Entry 8UA0 (electron microscopy, 3.50 A resolution); this record covers chains E and F of the 7 polymer chains in the assembly.

== Chain E (and F) ==
Name: Cell division control protein 48
From: Saccharomyces cerevisiae
Notes: EC 3.6.4.6; chain F of this document is another copy of the same molecule, construct and numbering; everything in this record applies to it too
UniProt: P25694 (CDC48_YEAST); residue numbers follow UniProt; this construct covers 1-835
Amino-acid sequence (835 residues; numbered 1 to 835; the number before each row is that of its first residue):
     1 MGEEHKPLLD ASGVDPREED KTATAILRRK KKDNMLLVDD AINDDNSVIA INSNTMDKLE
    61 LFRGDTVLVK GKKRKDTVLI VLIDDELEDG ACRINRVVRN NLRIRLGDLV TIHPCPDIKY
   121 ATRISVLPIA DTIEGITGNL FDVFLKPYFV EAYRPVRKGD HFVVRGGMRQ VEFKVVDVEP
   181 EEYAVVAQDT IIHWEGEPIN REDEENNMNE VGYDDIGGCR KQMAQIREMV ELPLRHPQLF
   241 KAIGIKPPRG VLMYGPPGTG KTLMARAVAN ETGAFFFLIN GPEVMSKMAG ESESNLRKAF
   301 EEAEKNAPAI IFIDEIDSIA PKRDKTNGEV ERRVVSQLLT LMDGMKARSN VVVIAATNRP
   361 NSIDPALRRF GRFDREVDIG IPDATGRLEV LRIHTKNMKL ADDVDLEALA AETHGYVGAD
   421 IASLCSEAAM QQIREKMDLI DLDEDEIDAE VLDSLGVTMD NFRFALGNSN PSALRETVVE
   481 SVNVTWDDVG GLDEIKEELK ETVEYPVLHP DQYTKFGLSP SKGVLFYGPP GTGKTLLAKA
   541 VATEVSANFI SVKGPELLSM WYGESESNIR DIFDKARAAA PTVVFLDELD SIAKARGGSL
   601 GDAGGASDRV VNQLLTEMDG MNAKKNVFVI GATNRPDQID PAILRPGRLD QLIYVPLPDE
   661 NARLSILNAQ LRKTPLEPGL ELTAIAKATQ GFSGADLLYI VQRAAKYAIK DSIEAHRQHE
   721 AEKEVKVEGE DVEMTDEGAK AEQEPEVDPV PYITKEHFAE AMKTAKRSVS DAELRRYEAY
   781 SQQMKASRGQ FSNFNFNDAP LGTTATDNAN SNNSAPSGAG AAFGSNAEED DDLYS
Not modelled in the structure: 1-210, 344-347, 381-382, 396-406, 439-449, 469-489, 620-623, 657-658, 714-751, 765-835 (chain F: 1-220, 381-382, 471-484, 508-520, 726-747, 785-835)
Swiss-Prot annotation at these positions:
  - binding site (ATP): Pro257 to Leu263, Asn358, His394, Gly531 to Leu536
  - modified residue: Ser472 (Phosphoserine), Ser519 (Phosphoserine), Thr735 (Phosphothreonine), Ser770 (Phosphoserine)
  - cross-link (Glycyl lysine isopeptide (Lys-Gly)): Lys305 (interchain with G-Cter in ubiquitin), Lys322 (interchain with G-Cter in ubiquitin), Lys346 (interchain with G-Cter in ubiquitin), Lys522 (interchain with G-Cter in ubiquitin), Lys539 (interchain with G-Cter in ubiquitin), Lys594 (interchain with G-Cter in ubiquitin), Lys673 (interchain with G-Cter in ubiquitin)
  - mutagenesis: Lys261 (K261A: Moderate reduction in growth rate; K261T: Probable loss of ATP binding. Complete loss of catalytic activity), Glu315 (E315A: Moderate reduction in growth rate; E315D: Severe loss of catalytic activity without affecting cooperativity between the 2 ATP-binding regions. Slight reduction in growth rate ...), Asn358 (N358A: Slight reduction in growth rate. Restores cell growth; when associated with Q-315), Arg369 (R369A: No effect on growth rate. Restores cell growth; when associated with Q-315), Pro471 (P471A/S: Restores cell growth; when associated with Q-315), Arg475 (R475H: Restores cell growth; when associated with Q-315), Lys534 (K534A/T: Severe loss of catalytic activity. Lethal), Glu588 (E588D: Moderate reduction in growth rate; E588Q: Lethal), Arg645 (R645A: Lethal)
From the paper describing this entry:
  - catalytic residues: Glu315, Arg369, Arg372, Glu588, Arg645, Arg648 (citing earlier work)

== How chain E and chain F interact ==
Contacting residue pairs (8):
  Lys287(E) - Asn327(F)
  Lys287(E) - Gly328(F)
  Ser559(E) - Gly597(F)
  Met560(E) - Gly598(F)
  Trp561(E) - Gly598(F)  hydrogen bond (backbone-backbone)
  Trp561(E) - Ser599(F)
  Trp561(E) - Leu600(F)
  Lys710(E) - Glu501(F)  hydrogen bond (side chain-backbone)
Interface residues without a listed pair, chain E (10 interface residues in all): Lys325, Ser426, Ile433, Arg434, Leu455
Interface residues without a listed pair, chain F (15 interface residues in all): Glu228, Leu232, Leu239, Ile245, Pro247, Thr502, Tyr505, Tyr562

== In short ==
Chain E and chain F form an interface of 10 and 15 residues respectively, with 2 hydrogen bonds. Polar pairs
include Lys710(E)-Glu501(F) and Trp561(E)-Gly598(F). UniProt lists 15 ATP-binding residues and 9 mutagenesis
sites on chain E. The paper reports catalytic residues Glu315(E), Arg369(E) and Arg372(E) among others.
Chain E and chain F are both Cell division control protein 48 (Saccharomyces cerevisiae); the structure,
Cdc48-Shp1 unfolding native substrate, Class 8, was determined by electron microscopy, deposited together with
8U7T, 8U8I, 8U9C, 8U9P, 8U9Q, 8U9Z and 3 further entries.
